Entry 7YM5 (X-ray diffraction, 3.45 A resolution); this record covers chain A.

[Chain A]
Name: Type III secretion system effector arginine glycosyltransferase SseK1
Source organism: Salmonella enterica
UniProt: A0A741VJQ1 (A0A741VJQ1_SALER); residues 28-333 here correspond to UniProt positions 5-310 (UniProt number = residue number - 23)
Chain sequence (306 residues; numbered 28 to 333; the number before each row is that of its first residue):
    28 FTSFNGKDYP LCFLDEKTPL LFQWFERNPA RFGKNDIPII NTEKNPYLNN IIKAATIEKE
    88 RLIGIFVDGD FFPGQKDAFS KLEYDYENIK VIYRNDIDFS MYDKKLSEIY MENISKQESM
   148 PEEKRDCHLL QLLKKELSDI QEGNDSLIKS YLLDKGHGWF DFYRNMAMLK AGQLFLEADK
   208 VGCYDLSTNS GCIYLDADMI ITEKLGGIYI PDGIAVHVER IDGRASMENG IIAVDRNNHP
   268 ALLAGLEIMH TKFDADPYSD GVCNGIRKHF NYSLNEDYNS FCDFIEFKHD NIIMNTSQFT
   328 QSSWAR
Disordered / not traced: 181-182
Cystine bridges: C154 forms a disulfide with the same residue of a neighbouring copy of this chain
Bound ions: Mn2+: D225, N322, S324 (together with UDP)
Small-molecule neighbours: UDP (uridine-5'-diphosphate): Q50, W51, F52, E53, Y74, F187, R191, Y221, D223, A224, D225, N322, S324, Q328, S329, S330, W331
From the paper describing this entry:
  - contacts within the chain: Y221-D223

[Overview]
Bound to chain A: UDP. The Mn2+ site is built by D225, N322 and S324. The paper reports contacts within the
chain involving D223 and Y221.
Chain A is Type III secretion system effector arginine glycosyltransferase SseK1 (Salmonella enterica); the
structure, Crystal structure of the Salmonella effector SseK1, was determined by X-ray diffraction (same
publication as 7YM7).
